PDB entry 6K0B | electron microscopy, 4.30 A resolution (low resolution: residue-level contacts below are approximate; hydrogen-bond / salt-bridge calls are withheld) | chains C and B of the 14 polymer chains in the assembly

== Chain C ==
Protein: Ribonuclease P protein component 3
Organism: Methanocaldococcus jannaschii (strain ATCC 43067 / DSM 2661 / JAL-1 / JCM 10045 / NBRC 100440)
Notes: EC 3.1.26.5; fragment: Rpp30
UniProt: Q58539 (RNP3_METJA); residues 1-232 here = UniProt positions 1-232
Sequence (232 residues; numbered 1 to 232; the number before each row is that of its first residue):
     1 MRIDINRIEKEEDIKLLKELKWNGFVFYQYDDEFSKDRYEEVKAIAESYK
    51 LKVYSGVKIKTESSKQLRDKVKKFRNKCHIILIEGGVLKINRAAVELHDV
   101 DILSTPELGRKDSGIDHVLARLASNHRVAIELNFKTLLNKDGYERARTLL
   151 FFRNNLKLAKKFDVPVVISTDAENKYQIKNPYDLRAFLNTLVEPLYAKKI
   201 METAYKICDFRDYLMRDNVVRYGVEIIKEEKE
Disordered / not traced: 1

== Chain B ==
Protein: Ribonuclease P protein component 2
Organism: Methanocaldococcus jannaschii (strain ATCC 43067 / DSM 2661 / JAL-1 / JCM 10045 / NBRC 100440)
Notes: EC 3.1.26.5; fragment: Pop5
UniProt: Q57917 (RNP2_METJA); residues 1-134 here = UniProt positions 1-134
Sequence (134 residues; numbered 1 to 134; the number before each row is that of its first residue):
     1 MIEMLKTLPPTLREKKRYIAFKILYDEELKEGEVVNLIRKAVLEYYGSWG
    51 TSKANPWLVYYDFPYGILRCQRDNVDYVKASLILIREFKEKPVNIICLGV
   101 SGTIRKAKIKFLGIKKPKRWFVIRRERLKAKKQK
Disordered / not traced: 1, 128-134

== How chain C and chain B interact ==
Residue-residue contacts (31):
  L20(C) - I96(B)
  F134(C) - I83(B)
  F134(C) - L84(B)
  L138(C) - I83(B)
  L138(C) - I85(B)
  L138(C) - R86(B)
  N139(C) - R86(B)
  K140(C) - R86(B)
  R145(C) - E44(B)
  R145(C) - L84(B)
  R145(C) - R86(B)
  Y176(C) - L24(B)
  Y176(C) - Y25(B)
  Y176(C) - D26(B)
  Y176(C) - N94(B)
  K179(C) - I83(B)
  K179(C) - N94(B)
  K179(C) - I95(B)
  N180(C) - I96(B)
  N180(C) - C97(B)
  D183(C) - K79(B)
  D183(C) - I83(B)
  D183(C) - C97(B)
  A186(C) - D76(B)
  F187(C) - Y45(B)
  F187(C) - A80(B)
  F187(C) - I83(B)
  N189(C) - D76(B)
  T190(C) - Y45(B)
  T190(C) - D76(B)
  T190(C) - Y77(B)
Also at the interface, not in a pair above, chain C (15 interface residues in all): L184
Also at the interface, not in a pair above, chain B (18 interface residues in all): L82

== Overview ==
Chain C and chain B form an interface of 15 and 18 residues respectively.
Chain C is Ribonuclease P protein component 3 and chain B is Ribonuclease P protein component 2, both from
Methanocaldococcus jannaschii (strain ATCC 43067 / DSM 2661 / JAL-1 / JCM 10045 / NBRC 100440); the structure,
cryo-EM structure of archaeal Ribonuclease P with mature tRNA, was determined by electron microscopy,
deposited together with 6K0A.
